4KPF - chains B and D of the 8 polymer chains in the assembly; structure by X-ray diffraction, 3.24 A resolution.

Chain B:
Molecule: ParC55
Organism: Streptococcus pneumoniae
Notes: fragment: ParC55
UniProtKB: P72525 (PARC_STRPN); residues 1-488 here = UniProt positions 1-488
Chain sequence (496 residues; numbered 1 to 496; the number before each row is that of its first residue):
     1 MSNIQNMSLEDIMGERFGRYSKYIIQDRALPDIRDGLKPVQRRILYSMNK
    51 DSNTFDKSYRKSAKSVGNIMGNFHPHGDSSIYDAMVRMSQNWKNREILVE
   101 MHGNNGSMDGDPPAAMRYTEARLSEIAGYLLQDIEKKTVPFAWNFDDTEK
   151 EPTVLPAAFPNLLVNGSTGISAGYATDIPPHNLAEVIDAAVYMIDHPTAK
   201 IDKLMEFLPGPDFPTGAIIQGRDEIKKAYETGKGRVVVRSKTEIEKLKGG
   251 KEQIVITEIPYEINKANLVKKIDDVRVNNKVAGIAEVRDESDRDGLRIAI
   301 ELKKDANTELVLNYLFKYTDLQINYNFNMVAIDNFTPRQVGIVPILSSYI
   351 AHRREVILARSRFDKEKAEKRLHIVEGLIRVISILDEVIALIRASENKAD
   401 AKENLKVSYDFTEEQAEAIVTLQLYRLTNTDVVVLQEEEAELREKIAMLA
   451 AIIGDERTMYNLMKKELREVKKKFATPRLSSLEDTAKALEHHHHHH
Disordered / not traced: 1-2, 485-496
Differences from the reference sequence: conflict Thr-257 (Ile in P72525); expression tag (489-496)
Ion coordination: Mg2+: Phe-316, Lys-317, Thr-319, Gln-322
Swiss-Prot annotation at these positions:
  - active site: Tyr-118 (O-(5'-phospho-DNA)-tyrosine intermediate)
  - site: Lys-38 (Interaction with DNA), His-74 (Interaction with DNA), His-76 (Interaction with DNA), Arg-87 (Interaction with DNA), Lys-93 (Interaction with DNA), Arg-117 (Transition state stabilizer)
Reported in the primary citation:
  - catalytic residues: Tyr-118
  - binding site for E-site2: Tyr-118
  - binding site for the ligand 1UV: Ser-79, Arg-117

Chain D:
Molecule: ParE30
Organism: Streptococcus pneumoniae
Notes: fragment: ParE30
UniProtKB: Q59961 (PARE_STRPN); numbering as in UniProt (aligned over 404-647)
Chain sequence (268 residues; numbered 380 to 647; the number before each row is that of its first residue):
   380 MGHHHHHHHHHHSSGHIDDDDKHMKNKKDKGLLSGKLTPAQSKNPAKNEL
   430 YLVEGDSAGGSAKQGRDRKFQAILPLRGKVINTAKAKMADILKNEEINTM
   480 IYTIGAGVGADFSIEDANYDKIIIMTDADTDGAHIQTLLLTFFYRYMRPL
   530 VEAGHVYIALPPLYKMSKGKGKKEEVAYAWTDGELEELRKQFGKGATLQR
   580 YKGLGEMNADQLWETTMNPETRTLIRVTIEDLARAERRVNVLMGDKVEPR
   630 RKWIEDNVKFTLEEATVF
Disordered / not traced: 380-414, 546-555, 571-576, 641-647
Differences from the reference sequence: expression tag (380-403); conflict Ile-460 (Val in Q59961), Ala-644 (Thr in Q59961)
Ion coordination: Mg2+: Asp-506, Asp-508
Residues lining bound ligands: 1UV ((3aS,4R)-4-amino-13-cyclopropyl-8-fluoro-10-oxo-3a,4,5,6,10,13-hexahydro-1H,3H-pyrrolo[2',1':3,4][1,4]oxazepino[5,6-h]quinoline-11-carboxylic acid): Arg-456, Gly-457, Glu-475
Swiss-Prot annotation at these positions:
  - binding site (Mg(2+)): Glu-433, Asp-506, Asp-508
  - site (Interaction with DNA): Lys-458, Asn-461, His-513, Arg-629
Reported in the primary citation:
  - binding site for 1UV: Arg-456, Glu-475

Chain B / chain D interface:
Pairs across the interface (48):
  Asn-3(B) with Arg-601(D); Leu-603(D)
  Ile-4(B) with Leu-603(D); Arg-605(D)
  Gln-5(B) with Leu-603(D), hydrogen bond (backbone-backbone); Ile-604(D); Arg-605(D), hydrogen bond (backbone-backbone)
  Asn-6(B) with Arg-605(D)
  Met-7(B) with Arg-605(D), hydrogen bond (backbone-backbone); Val-606(D); Thr-607(D), hydrogen bond (backbone-backbone)
  Ser-8(B) with Thr-607(D)
  Leu-9(B) with Tyr-523(D), hydrophobic; Thr-607(D), hydrogen bond (backbone-backbone)
  Glu-10(B) with Arg-617(D), hydrogen bond (backbone-side chain)
  Ile-12(B) with Leu-519(D), hydrophobic; Ile-537(D), hydrophobic
  Met-13(B) with Thr-516(D); Thr-520(D); Val-618(D), hydrophobic; Leu-621(D); Met-622(D), hydrophobic
  Gly-14(B) with Arg-617(D); Trp-632(D)
  Arg-16(B) with Ala-512(D); Gln-515(D), hydrogen bond
  Phe-17(B) with Thr-516(D); Leu-621(D); Met-622(D), hydrophobic; Arg-629(D)
  Gly-18(B) with Val-637(D)
  Arg-19(B) with Thr-509(D)
  Tyr-20(B) with Lys-458(D), hydrogen bond; Thr-509(D); Asp-510(D); His-513(D), hydrogen bond
  Lys-22(B) with Val-637(D); Lys-638(D)
  Tyr-23(B) with Thr-509(D)
  Gln-26(B) with Phe-639(D)
  Arg-28(B) with Asp-510(D), salt bridge
  Ala-172(B) with Ile-633(D)
  Gly-173(B) with Arg-630(D)
  Tyr-174(B) with Arg-630(D); Glu-634(D), hydrogen bond
  Phe-335(B) with Phe-639(D)
  Thr-336(B) with Phe-639(D)
  Pro-337(B) with Phe-639(D)
Also at the interface, not in a pair above, chain B (30 interface residues in all): Ser-21, Ile-25, His-76, Asn-334
Also at the interface, not in a pair above, chain D (35 interface residues in all): Tyr-536, Ile-608, Glu-609, Arg-613, Ala-614, Thr-640

Summary:
30 residues of chain B and 35 residues of chain D are in contact; the contacts include 10 hydrogen bonds and 1
salt bridge. Polar pairs include Arg-28(B)/Asp-510(D), Glu-10(B)/Arg-617(D) and Arg-16(B)/Gln-515(D). Bound to
chain D: compound 1UV. The paper reports the catalytic residue Tyr-118(B); a binding site for the ligand 1UV
at Ser-79(B) and Arg-117(B).
Here chain B is ParC55 and chain D is ParE30, both from Streptococcus pneumoniae. Entry 4KPF (Novel
fluoroquinolones in complex with topoisomerase IV from S. pneumoniae and E-site G-gate) was determined by
X-ray diffraction, deposited together with 4KPE and 3RAD.
